PDB entry 5L5Y | X-ray diffraction, 2.70 A resolution | chains K and W of the 28 polymer chains in the assembly

[Chain K]
Protein: Proteasome subunit beta type-5
From: Homo sapiens
Notes: EC 3.4.25.1
Reference sequence: chimeric construct of P28074, P30656: residues 1-138 from P28074 (PSB5_HUMAN) positions 60-197 (UniProt number = residue number + 59); residues 139-211 from P30656 positions 215-287 (UniProt number = residue number + 76)
Chain sequence (211 residues; numbered 1 to 211; the number before each row is that of its first residue):
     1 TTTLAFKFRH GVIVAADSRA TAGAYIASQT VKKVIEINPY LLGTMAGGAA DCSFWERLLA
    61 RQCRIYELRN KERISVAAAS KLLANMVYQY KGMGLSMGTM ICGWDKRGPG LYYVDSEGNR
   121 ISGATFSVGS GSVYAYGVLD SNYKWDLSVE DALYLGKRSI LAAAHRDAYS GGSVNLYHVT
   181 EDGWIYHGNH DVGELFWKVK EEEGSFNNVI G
Glycans and other covalent adducts: CARFILZOMIB, bound form (3BV) linked to Thr-1
Ion coordination: Mg2+ site 1 near Leu-82 (its only coordinating residue here); Mg2+ site 2: Ala-164, Asp-167, Ser-170 (shared with Asp-204(W) of chain W)
Residues lining bound ligands: CARFILZOMIB, bound form (3BV; N-{(2S)-2-[(morpholin-4-ylacetyl)amino]-4-phenylbutanoyl}-L-leucyl-N-[(2R,3S,4S)-1,3-dihydroxy-2,6-dimethylheptan-4-yl]-L-phenylalaninamide): Arg-19, Ala-20, Thr-21, Ala-22, Ala-27, Lys-33, Met-45, Ala-46, Gly-47, Gly-48, Ala-49, Ser-96, Ser-130, Tyr-169
UniProt features mapped onto this chain:
  - active site: Thr-1 (Nucleophile)
  - binding site (bortezomib): Ala-49
What the authors report for this chain:
  - binding site for CARFILZOMIB, bound form: Thr-1
  - catalytic residues: Thr-1 (citing earlier work)

[Chain W]
Protein: Proteasome subunit beta type-3
From: Saccharomyces cerevisiae (strain ATCC 204508 / S288c)
Notes: EC 3.4.25.1
Reference sequence: P25451 (PSB3_YEAST); residues 0-204 here correspond to UniProt positions 1-205 (UniProt number = residue number + 1)
Chain sequence (205 residues; numbered 0 to 204; the number before each row is that of its first residue; numbering starts at 0):
     0 MSDPSSINGG IVVAMTGKDC VAIACDLRLG SQSLGVSNKF EKIFHYGHVF LGITGLATDV
    60 TTLNEMFRYK TNLYKLKEER AIEPETFTQL VSSSLYERRF GPYFVGPVVA GINSKSGKPF
   120 IAGFDLIGCI DEAKDFIVSG TASDQLFGMC ESLYEPNLEP EDLFETISQA LLNAADRDAL
   180 SGWGAVVYII KKDEVVKRYL KMRQD
Unresolved in the structure: 0
Ion coordination: Mg2+: Asp-204 (shared with Ala-164(K), Asp-167(K), Ser-170(K) of chain K)
Residues lining bound ligands: CARFILZOMIB, bound form (3BV; N-{(2S)-2-[(morpholin-4-ylacetyl)amino]-4-phenylbutanoyl}-L-leucyl-N-[(2R,3S,4S)-1,3-dihydroxy-2,6-dimethylheptan-4-yl]-L-phenylalaninamide): Ser-4, Arg-98, Asp-124, Leu-125, Ile-126, Cys-128
UniProt features mapped onto this chain:
  - modified residue: Ser-30 (Phosphoserine)
  - cross-link: Lys-69 (Glycyl lysine isopeptide (Lys-Gly) (interchain with G-Cter in ubiquitin))

[How chain K and chain W interact]
Pairs across the interface (38; chain K residue first):
  Arg-19(K) / Asp-204(W)  salt bridge
  Ala-24(K) / Asp-177(W)
  Ala-24(K) / Ala-178(W)  hydrogen bond (backbone-backbone)
  Tyr-25(K) / Gln-144(W)
  Tyr-25(K) / Arg-176(W)
  Ile-26(K) / Asp-175(W)
  Ile-26(K) / Arg-176(W)  hydrogen bond (backbone-side chain)
  Ile-26(K) / Asp-177(W)
  Ile-26(K) / Ala-178(W)
  Ala-27(K) / Arg-176(W)  hydrogen bond (backbone-side chain)
  Gln-29(K) / Asp-175(W)
  Tyr-134(K) / Leu-33(W)
  Ala-164(K) / Asp-204(W)
  His-165(K) / Trp-182(W)  hydrogen bond (backbone-side chain)
  His-165(K) / Gln-203(W)  hydrogen bond (side chain-backbone)
  Arg-166(K) / Ser-32(W)
  Arg-166(K) / Gly-34(W)  hydrogen bond (side chain-backbone)
  Asp-167(K) / Ser-32(W)
  Ala-168(K) / Arg-27(W)
  Ala-168(K) / Ser-32(W)  hydrogen bond (backbone-backbone)
  Ala-168(K) / Ala-178(W)
  Tyr-169(K) / Ser-32(W)
  Ser-170(K) / Asp-204(W)
  Gly-171(K) / Asp-204(W)
  Gly-172(K) / Arg-202(W)  hydrogen bond (backbone-side chain)
  Gly-172(K) / Asp-204(W)  hydrogen bond (backbone-side chain)
  Asp-191(K) / Arg-202(W)  salt bridge
  Val-192(K) / Asp-204(W)
  Gly-193(K) / Arg-202(W)
  Phe-196(K) / Gln-203(W)
  Trp-197(K) / Lys-200(W)
  Trp-197(K) / Met-201(W)
  Trp-197(K) / Gln-203(W)
  Asn-208(K) / Asn-37(W)
  Asn-208(K) / Lys-38(W)  hydrogen bond (backbone-side chain)
  Val-209(K) / Asn-37(W)
  Val-209(K) / Gln-203(W)
  Gly-211(K) / Lys-200(W)  hydrogen bond (backbone-side chain)
Also at the interface, not in a pair above, chain K (26 interface residues in all): Ser-28, Ile-210
Also at the interface, not in a pair above, chain W (21 interface residues in all): Gln-31, Val-35, Leu-179, Tyr-198

[Overview]
26 residues of chain K and 21 residues of chain W are in contact; the contacts include 11 hydrogen bonds and 2
salt bridges. Polar contacts include Arg-19(K)/Asp-204(W), Asp-191(K)/Arg-202(W) and Ile-26(K)/Arg-176(W).
Ligands of chain W: CARFILZOMIB, bound form. The paper reports the catalytic residue Thr-1(K); a binding site
for CARFILZOMIB, bound form at Thr-1(K).
Chain K is Proteasome subunit beta type-5 (Homo sapiens) and chain W is Proteasome subunit beta type-3
(Saccharomyces cerevisiae (strain ATCC 204508 / S288c)); the structure, Yeast 20S proteasome with human beta5c
(1-138) and human beta6 (97-111; 118-133) in complex with carfilzomib, was determined by X-ray diffraction,
deposited together with 5L52, 5L54, 5L55, 5L5A, 5L5B, 5L5D and 30 further entries.
